7U5C - chains C and E of the 8 polymer chains in the assembly; structure by electron microscopy, 4.60 A resolution (low resolution: residue-level contacts below are approximate; hydrogen-bond / salt-bridge calls are withheld).

== Chain C ==
Protein: DNA polymerase alpha catalytic subunit
From: Homo sapiens
Notes: EC 2.7.7.7
UniProtKB: P09884 (DPOLA_HUMAN); residues 335-1462 here = UniProt positions 335-1462
Chain sequence (1132 residues; numbered 331 to 1462; the number before each row is that of its first residue):
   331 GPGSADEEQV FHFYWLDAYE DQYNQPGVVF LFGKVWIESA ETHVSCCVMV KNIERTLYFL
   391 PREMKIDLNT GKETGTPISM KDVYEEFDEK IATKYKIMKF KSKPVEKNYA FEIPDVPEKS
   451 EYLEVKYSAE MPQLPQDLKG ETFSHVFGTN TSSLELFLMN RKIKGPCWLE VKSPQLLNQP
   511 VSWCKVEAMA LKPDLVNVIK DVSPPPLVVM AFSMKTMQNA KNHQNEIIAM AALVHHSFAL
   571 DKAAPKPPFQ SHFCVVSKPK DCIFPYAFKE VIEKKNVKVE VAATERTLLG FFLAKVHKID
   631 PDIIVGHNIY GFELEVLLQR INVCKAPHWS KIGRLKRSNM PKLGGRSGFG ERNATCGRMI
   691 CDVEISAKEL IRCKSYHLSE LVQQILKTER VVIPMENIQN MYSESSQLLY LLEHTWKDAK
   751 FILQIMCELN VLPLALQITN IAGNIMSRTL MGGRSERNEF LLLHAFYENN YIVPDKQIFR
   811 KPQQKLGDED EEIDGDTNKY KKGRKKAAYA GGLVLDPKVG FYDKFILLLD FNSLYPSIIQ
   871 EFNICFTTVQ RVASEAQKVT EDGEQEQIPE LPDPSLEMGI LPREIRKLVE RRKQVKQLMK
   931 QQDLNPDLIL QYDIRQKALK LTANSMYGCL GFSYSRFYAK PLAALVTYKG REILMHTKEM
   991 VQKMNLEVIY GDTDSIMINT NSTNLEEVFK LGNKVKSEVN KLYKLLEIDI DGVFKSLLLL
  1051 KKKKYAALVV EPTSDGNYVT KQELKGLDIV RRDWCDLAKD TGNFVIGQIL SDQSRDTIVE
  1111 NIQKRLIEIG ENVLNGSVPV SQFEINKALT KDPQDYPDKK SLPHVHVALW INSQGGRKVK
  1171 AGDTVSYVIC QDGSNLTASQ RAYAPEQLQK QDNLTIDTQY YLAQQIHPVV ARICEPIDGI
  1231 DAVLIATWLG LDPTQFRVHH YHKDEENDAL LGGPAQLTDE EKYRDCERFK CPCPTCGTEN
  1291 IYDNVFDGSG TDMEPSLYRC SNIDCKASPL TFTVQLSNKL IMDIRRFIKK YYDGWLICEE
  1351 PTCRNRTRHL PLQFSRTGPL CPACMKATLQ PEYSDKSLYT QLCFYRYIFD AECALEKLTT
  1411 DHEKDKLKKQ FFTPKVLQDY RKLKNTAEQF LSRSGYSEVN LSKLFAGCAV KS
Disordered / not traced: 331-337, 673-679, 809-841, 883-897, 1259-1265, 1457-1462
Sequence notes: expression tag (331-334)
Curated features (UniProtKB/Swiss-Prot):
  - zinc finger: Cys1283 to Ser1318 (CysA-type)
  - motif: Cys1348 to Cys1374 (CysB motif)
  - binding site (Zn(2+)): Cys1283, Cys1286, Cys1310, Cys1315, Cys1348, Cys1353, Cys1371, Cys1374
  - modified residue: Thr406 (Phosphothreonine), Lys970 (N6-succinyllysine)
  - natural variant: Pro1381 (P1381L: In VEODS)
Ion coordination: Zn2+ site 1: Cys1283, Cys1286, Cys1310; Zn2+ site 2: Cys1353, Cys1371, Cys1374
What the authors report for this chain:
  - conformationally variable residues (loop rearrangement): Asp1400 to Pro1424

== Chain E ==
Protein: CST complex subunit CTC1
From: Homo sapiens
UniProtKB: Q2NKJ3 (CTC1_HUMAN); residue numbers follow UniProt; this construct covers 1-1217
Chain sequence (1221 residues; each row starts with the number of its first residue; numbers below 1 keep their minus sign (Gly-3 is residue -3)):
    -3 GPGSMAAGRA QVPSSEQAWL EDAQVFIQKT LCPAVKEPNV QLTPLVIDCV KTVWLSQGRN
    57 QGSTLPLSYS FVSVQDLKTH QRLPCCSHLS WSSSAYQAWA QEAGPNGNPL PREQLLLLGT
   117 LTDLSADLEQ ECRNGSLYVR DNTGVLSCEL IDLDLSWLGH LFLFPRWSYL PPARWNSSGE
   177 GHLELWDAPV PVFPLTISPG PVTPIPVLYP ESASCLLRLR NKLRGVQRNL AGSLVRLSAL
   237 VKSKQKAYFI LSLGRSHPAV THVSIIVQVP AQLVWHRALR PGTAYVLTEL RVSKIRGQRQ
   297 HVWMTSQSSR LLLLKPECVQ ELELELEGPL LEADPKPLPM PSNSEDKKDP ESLVRYSRLL
   357 SYSGAVTGVL NEPAGLYELD GQLGLCLAYQ QFRGLRRVMR PGVCLQLQDV HLLQSVGGGT
   417 RRPVLAPCLR GAVLLQSFSR QKPGAHSSRQ AYGASLYEQL VWERQLGLPL YLWATKALEE
   477 LACKLCPHVL RHHQFLQHSS PGSPSLGLQL LAPTLDLLAP PGSPVRNAHN EILEEPHHCP
   537 LQKYTRLQTP SSFPTLATLK EEGQRKAWAS FDPKALLPLP EASYLPSCQL NRRLAWSWLC
   597 LLPSAFCPAQ VLLGVLVASS HKGCLQLRDQ SGSLPCLLLA KHSQPLSDPR LIGCLVRAER
   657 FQLIVERDVR SSFPSWKELS MPGFIQKQQA RVYVQFFLAD ALILPVPRPC LHSATPSTPQ
   717 TDPTGPEGPH LGQSRLFLLC HKEALMKRNF CVPPGASPEV PKPALSFYVL GSWLGGTQRK
   777 EGTGWGLPEP QGNDDNDQKV HLIFFGSSVR WFEFLHPGQV YRLIAPGPAT PMLFEKDGSS
   837 CISRRPLELA GCASCLTVQD NWTLELESSQ DIQDVLDANK SLPESSLTDL LSDNFTDSLV
   897 SFSAEILSRT LCEPLVASLW MKLGNTGAMR RCVKLTVALE TAECEFPPHL DVYIEDPHLP
   957 PSLGLLPGAR VHFSQLEKRV SRSHNVYCCF RSSTYVQVLS FPPETTISIP LPHIYLAELL
  1017 QGGQSPFQAT ASCHIVSVFS LQLFWVCAYC TSICRQGKCT RLGSTCPTQT AISQAIIRLL
  1077 VEDGTAEAVV TCRNHHVAAA LGLCPREWAS LLDFVQVPGR VVLQFAGPGA QLESSARVDE
  1137 PMTMFLWTLC TSPSVLRPIV LSFELERKPS KIVPLEPPRL QRFQCGELPF LTHVNPRLRL
  1197 SCLSIRESEY SSSLGILASS C
Disordered / not traced: -3 to 7, 192-202, 311-344, 709-725, 1059
Sequence notes: expression tag (-3 to 0)
Curated features (UniProtKB/Swiss-Prot):
  - natural variant: Ala227 (A227V: In CRMCC1), Val259 (V259M: In CRMCC1), Gly503 (G503R: In CRMCC1), Val665 (V665G: In CRMCC1), Arg840 (R840W: In CRMCC1), Val871 (V871M: In CRMCC1), Arg975 (R975G: In CRMCC1), Cys985 (deletion: In CRMCC1), Arg987 (R987W: In CRMCC1), Leu1142 (L1142H: In CRMCC1), Leu1196 to Arg1202 (deletion: In CRMCC1)
Ion coordination: Zn2+: Ser1048, Ile1049, Cys1050, Cys1055
What the authors report for this chain:
  - disease-associated variants - A227V, V259M, V665G: decreased binding to Polalpha/primase (citing earlier work)

== How chain C and chain E interact ==
Pairs across the interface (9):
  Pro1284(C) - Pro678(E)
  Thr1285(C) - Pro678(E)
  Tyr1308(C) - Glu557(E)
  Cys1315(C) - Gln684(E)
  Lys1316(C) - Trp564(E)
  Lys1316(C) - Gln684(E)
  Ala1317(C) - Gln684(E)
  Lys1419(C) - Glu476(E)
  Lys1425(C) - Arg561(E)
Also at the interface, not in a pair above, chain C (12 interface residues in all): Cys1283, Gly1287, Ser1318, Thr1321
Also at the interface, not in a pair above, chain E (8 interface residues in all): Ala565, Ala686
Interface features reported in the paper:
  - interface residues, chain C: Asp1400(C)

== Overview ==
Chain C and chain E form an interface of 12 and 8 residues respectively. Cys1283(C), Cys1286(C) and Cys1310(C)
form the Zn2+ site 1. From UniProt: 8 Zn2+-binding residues on chain C. From the paper: A227V, V259M and V665G
of chain E reduce binding to Polalpha/primase; the interface residue Asp1400(C).
Chain C is DNA polymerase alpha catalytic subunit and chain E is CST complex subunit CTC1, both from Homo
sapiens; the structure, Cryo-EM structure of human CST bound to DNA polymerase alpha-primase in a recruitment
state, was determined by electron microscopy.
